PDB entry 3UB6 | X-ray diffraction, 1.38 A resolution | chains A and B

[Chain A (and B)]
Name: chemoreceptor TlpB
From: Helicobacter pylori
Notes: fragment: Periplasmic portion; chain B of this document is another copy of the same molecule, construct and numbering; everything in this record applies to it too
Sequence (181 residues; numbered 31 to 211; the number before each row is that of its first residue):
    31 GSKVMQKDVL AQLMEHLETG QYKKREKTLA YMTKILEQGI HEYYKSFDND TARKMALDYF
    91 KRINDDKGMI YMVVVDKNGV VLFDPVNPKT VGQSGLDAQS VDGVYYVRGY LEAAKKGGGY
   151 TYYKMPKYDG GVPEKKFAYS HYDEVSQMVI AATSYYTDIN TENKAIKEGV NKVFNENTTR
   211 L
Disordered / not traced: 31-39, 204-211
Residues lining bound ligands: urea (URE): V103, D114, V116, N117, Y136, Y140, Y153, M155, K166
From the paper describing this entry:
  - binding site for urea: D114, Y140, Y153, K166
  - mutagenesis - Y140F: decreased binding to urea
  - mutagenesis - D114N, K166Q, K166R: abolished binding to urea
  - mutagenesis - Y140F: unchanged stability in response to urea
  - mutagenesis - D114N, K166Q, K166R: decreased stability in response to urea
  - mutagenesis - D114N: unchanged expression

[Chain A / chain B interface]
Residue-residue contacts - 53 pairs, chain A then chain B:
  L47(A) - I196(B)  hydrophobic
  G50(A) - I196(B)
  Q51(A) - I196(B)
  K54(A) - E192(B)  salt bridge
  K54(A) - N193(B)
  T58(A) - M99(B)
  Y61(A) - I93(B)
  Y61(A) - G98(B)
  Y61(A) - M99(B)
  Y61(A) - I100(B)  hydrogen bond (side chain-backbone)
  M62(A) - Y61(B)  hydrophobic
  M62(A) - M62(B)  hydrophobic
  K64(A) - D96(B)
  I65(A) - Y89(B)  hydrogen bond (backbone-side chain)
  I65(A) - D96(B)
  Q68(A) - Y89(B)
  Q68(A) - R92(B)  hydrogen bond (backbone-side chain)
  Q68(A) - D96(B)  hydrogen bond
  G69(A) - Y89(B)
  E72(A) - Y73(B)
  E72(A) - M85(B)
  E72(A) - D88(B)
  E72(A) - R92(B)  salt bridge
  Y73(A) - G69(B)  hydrogen bond (side chain-backbone)
  Y73(A) - E72(B)
  Y73(A) - Y73(B)  hydrophobic
  K75(A) - D88(B)  salt bridge
  K75(A) - R92(B)
  S76(A) - F77(B)
  S76(A) - M85(B)
  F77(A) - S76(B)
  F77(A) - F77(B)  hydrophobic
  M85(A) - E72(B)
  D88(A) - E72(B)
  Y89(A) - I65(B)  hydrogen bond (side chain-backbone)
  Y89(A) - Q68(B)
  Y89(A) - G69(B)
  Y89(A) - E72(B)
  R92(A) - Q68(B)  hydrogen bond
  R92(A) - E72(B)  salt bridge
  I93(A) - Y61(B)
  D96(A) - K64(B)
  D96(A) - I65(B)
  D96(A) - Q68(B)  hydrogen bond
  G98(A) - Y61(B)
  M99(A) - T58(B)
  M99(A) - Y61(B)
  I100(A) - Y61(B)  hydrogen bond (backbone-side chain)
  E192(A) - K54(B)  salt bridge
  N193(A) - K54(B)
  I196(A) - L47(B)  hydrophobic
  I196(A) - G50(B)
  I196(A) - Q51(B)
Also at the interface, not in a pair above, chain A (32 interface residues in all): L43, R55, L66, K84
Also at the interface, not in a pair above, chain B (31 interface residues in all): R55, L66, K75, V203

[Overview]
32 residues of chain A face 31 of chain B across their interface, with 9 hydrogen bonds and 5 salt bridges.
Polar contacts include K54(A)-E192(B), E72(A)-R92(B) and K75(A)-D88(B). From the paper: a binding site for
urea at D114(A), Y140(A) and Y153(A) among others; D114N, K166Q and K166R of chain A abolish binding to urea.
Chain A and chain B are both chemoreceptor TlpB (Helicobacter pylori); the structure, Periplasmic portion of
the Helicobacter pylori chemoreceptor TlpB with urea bound, was determined by X-ray diffraction, deposited
together with 3UB7, 3UB9 and 4EXO.
